Entry 5TXX (X-ray diffraction, 1.95 A resolution); this record covers chains A and D of the 4 polymer chains in the assembly.

Chain A:
Name: DNA-directed DNA/RNA polymerase mu
Organism: Homo sapiens
Notes: EC 2.7.7.7
UniProt: Q9NP87 (DPOLM_HUMAN); residue numbers follow UniProt; this construct covers 132-397, 410-494
Sequence (356 residues; each row starts with the number of its first residue; note: 12 numbers in that range are skipped by the numbering (no residue carries them; nothing is unmodelled there)):
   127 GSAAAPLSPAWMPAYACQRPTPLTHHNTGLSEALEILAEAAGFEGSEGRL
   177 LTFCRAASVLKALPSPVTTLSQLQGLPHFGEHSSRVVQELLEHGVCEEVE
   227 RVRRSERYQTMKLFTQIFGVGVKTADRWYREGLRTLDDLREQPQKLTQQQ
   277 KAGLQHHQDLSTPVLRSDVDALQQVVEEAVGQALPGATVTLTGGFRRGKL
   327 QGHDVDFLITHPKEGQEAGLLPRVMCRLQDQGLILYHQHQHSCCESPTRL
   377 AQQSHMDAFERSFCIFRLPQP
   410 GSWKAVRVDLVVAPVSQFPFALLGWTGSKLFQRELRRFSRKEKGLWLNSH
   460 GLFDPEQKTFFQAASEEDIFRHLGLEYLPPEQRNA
Unresolved in the structure: 127-136, 367-383
Differences from the reference sequence: expression tag (127-131); conflict Gly-410 (Pro in Q9NP87)
Metal / ion sites: Na+: Thr-241, Ile-243, Val-246 (shared with 1 residue of chain P); Ca2+ site 1: Asp-330, Asp-332 (together with dTTP); Ca2+ site 2: Asp-330, Asp-332, Asp-418 (together with dTTP) (shared with 1 residue of chain P)
Ligand contacts: dTTP (TTP): Gly-319, Gly-320, Arg-323, Lys-325, Gln-327, Gly-328, His-329, Asp-330, Asp-332, Gly-433, Trp-434, Thr-435, Gly-436, Ser-437, Lys-438, Gln-441
Swiss-Prot annotation at these positions:
  - region: Arg-323 to Asp-332 (Involved in ssDNA binding)
  - binding site (Mg(2+)): Asp-330, Asp-332, Asp-418
  - site: Gly-433 (Responsible for the low discrimination between dNTP and rNTP)
What the authors report for this chain:
  - Ca2+ coordination: Asp-418
  - binding site for dTTP: Gly-320, Arg-323, Lys-325, His-329, Lys-438
  - contacts within the chain: Arg-416/Asp-418
  - binding site for the 4-nt DNA strand: Trp-434
  - catalytic residues: Asp-330, Asp-332

Chain D:
Molecule: 4-nt DNA strand
Sequence (4 nucleotides; each row starts with the number of its first residue):
     1 GCCG

Chain A / chain D interface:
Contacting residue pairs (14):
  Ala-140(A) / DG4(D)  phosphate contact
  Gly-174(A) / DG1(D)  hydrogen bond to the base
  Arg-175(A) / DG1(D)  salt bridge to the phosphate
  Thr-178(A) / DG1(D)  hydrogen bond to the base
  Thr-178(A) / DC2(D)  sugar contact
  Phe-179(A) / DG1(D)  sugar contact
  Pro-203(A) / DC3(D)  phosphate contact
  His-204(A) / DC2(D)  sugar contact
  His-204(A) / DC3(D)  hydrogen bond to the phosphate
  Gly-206(A) / DC2(D)  hydrogen bond to the phosphate
  Glu-207(A) / DC2(D)  hydrogen bond to the phosphate
  His-208(A) / DG1(D)  salt bridge to the phosphate
  His-208(A) / DC2(D)  hydrogen bond to the phosphate
  Ser-209(A) / DC2(D)  hydrogen bond to the phosphate
Also at the interface, not in a pair above, chain A (14 interface residues in all): Arg-181, Leu-202, Phe-205

Overview:
14 residues of chain A face 4 of chain D across their interface; the contacts include 7 hydrogen bonds and 2
salt bridges. Among the polar pairs are Gly-174(A)/DG1(D), Thr-178(A)/DG1(D) and His-204(A)/DC3(D). Ligands of
chain A: dTTP. From the paper: catalytic residues Asp-330(A) and Asp-332(A); a binding site for dTTP at
Gly-320(A), Arg-323(A) and Lys-325(A) among others.
Chain A is DNA-directed DNA/RNA polymerase mu (Homo sapiens) and chain D is a 4-nt DNA strand; the structure,
DNA Polymerase Mu Pre-Catalytic Ground State Ternary Complex, Ca2+, was determined by X-ray diffraction,
deposited together with 5TXZ, 5TYB, 5TYC, 5TYD, 5TYE, 5TYF and 7 further entries.
